Entry 7PZB (X-ray diffraction, 3.12 A resolution); this record covers chains A and B of the 6 polymer chains in the assembly.

# Chain A (and B)
Name: Putative cAMP-binding protein-catabolite gene activator
Source organism: Sinorhizobium meliloti 1021
Notes: chain B of this document is another copy of the same molecule, construct and numbering; everything in this record applies to it too
UniProtKB: Q92SD2 (Q92SD2_RHIME); residue numbers follow UniProt; this construct covers 1-234
Chain sequence (244 residues; numbered 1 to 244; the number before each row is that of its first residue):
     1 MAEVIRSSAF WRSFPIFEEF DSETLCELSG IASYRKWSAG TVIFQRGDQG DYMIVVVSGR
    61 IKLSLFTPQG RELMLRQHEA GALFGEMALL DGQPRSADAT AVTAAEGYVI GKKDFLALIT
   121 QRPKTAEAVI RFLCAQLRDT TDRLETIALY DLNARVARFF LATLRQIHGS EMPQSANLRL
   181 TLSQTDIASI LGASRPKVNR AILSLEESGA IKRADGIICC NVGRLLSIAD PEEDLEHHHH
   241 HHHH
Unresolved in the structure: 1-5, 233-244 (chain B: 1-5, 232-244)
Construct notes: expression tag (235-244)
Small-molecule neighbours: cyclic guanosine monophosphate (PCG): Leu63, Leu75, His78, Phe84, Gly85, Glu86, Met87, Ala88, Leu89, Arg95, Ser96, Ala97, Gln136, Thr140
What the authors report for this chain:
  - binding site for cyclic guanosine monophosphate: Gly85, Glu86, Arg95, Ser96, Thr140, Thr141
  - conformationally variable residues (side-chain flip): Ser96
  - binding site for the 14-nt DNA strand: Gln184, Arg195, Asn199
  - binding site for the 19-nt DNA strand: Leu152, Ser194, Lys197

# Chain A / chain B interface
Residue-residue contacts (57; chain A residue first):
  Arg46(A) - Glu145(B)  salt bridge
  Leu65(A) - Glu145(B)
  Thr67(A) - Glu145(B)
  Thr67(A) - Leu149(B)
  Thr67(A) - Tyr150(B)
  Gln69(A) - Tyr150(B)
  Gln69(A) - Asp230(B)  hydrogen bond
  Arg71(A) - Leu149(B)  hydrogen bond (side chain-backbone)
  Arg71(A) - Tyr150(B)
  Glu72(A) - Leu149(B)
  Leu73(A) - Leu144(B)  hydrophobic
  Leu73(A) - Ala148(B)  hydrophobic
  Met87(A) - Leu137(B)  hydrophobic
  Met87(A) - Arg138(B)
  Ala88(A) - Arg138(B)
  Leu90(A) - Ile130(B)  hydrophobic
  Asp91(A) - Cys134(B)
  Asp91(A) - Arg138(B)  salt bridge
  Gln93(A) - Arg138(B)
  Pro94(A) - Arg138(B)  hydrogen bond (backbone-side chain)
  Lys124(A) - Thr120(B)
  Ile130(A) - Leu90(B)  hydrophobic
  Ile130(A) - Ile130(B)  hydrophobic
  Ile130(A) - Leu133(B)  hydrophobic
  Arg131(A) - Leu90(B)  hydrogen bond (side chain-backbone)
  Arg131(A) - Asp91(B)
  Arg131(A) - Leu116(B)
  Leu133(A) - Ile130(B)  hydrophobic
  Cys134(A) - Asp91(B)
  Leu137(A) - Met87(B)  hydrophobic
  Leu137(A) - Leu137(B)  hydrophobic
  Leu137(A) - Thr140(B)
  Arg138(A) - Met87(B)
  Arg138(A) - Ala88(B)
  Arg138(A) - Asp91(B)  salt bridge
  Arg138(A) - Gln93(B)
  Arg138(A) - Pro94(B)  hydrogen bond (side chain-backbone)
  Thr140(A) - Leu137(B)
  Thr141(A) - Leu75(B)
  Thr141(A) - Thr140(B)
  Leu144(A) - Leu73(B)  hydrophobic
  Leu144(A) - Ile147(B)  hydrophobic
  Glu145(A) - Arg46(B)  salt bridge
  Glu145(A) - Leu65(B)
  Glu145(A) - Thr67(B)
  Ile147(A) - Leu144(B)  hydrophobic
  Ile147(A) - Ile147(B)  hydrophobic
  Ala148(A) - Leu73(B)  hydrophobic
  Leu149(A) - Thr67(B)
  Leu149(A) - Arg71(B)  hydrogen bond (backbone-side chain)
  Leu149(A) - Glu72(B)
  Leu149(A) - Leu73(B)  hydrophobic
  Tyr150(A) - Thr67(B)
  Tyr150(A) - Gln69(B)
  Tyr150(A) - Arg71(B)
  Asp230(A) - Gln69(B)  hydrogen bond
  Pro231(A) - Gln69(B)
Other interface residues (no listed pair), chain A (38 interface residues in all): Pro68, Leu75, Ser96, Thr120, Ala126, Val129, Gln136, Ala229
Other interface residues (no listed pair), chain B (39 interface residues in all): Phe66, Pro68, Ser96, Ala126, Glu127, Val129, Gln136, Thr141, Ala229, Pro231

# In short
38 residues of chain A and 39 residues of chain B are in contact; the contacts include 7 hydrogen bonds and 4
salt bridges. Among the polar pairs are Arg46(A)-Glu145(B), Asp91(A)-Arg138(B) and Gln69(A)-Asp230(B). From
the paper: a binding site for cyclic guanosine monophosphate at Gly85(A), Glu86(A) and Arg95(A) among others;
a binding site for the 14-nt DNA strand at Gln184(A), Arg195(A) and Asn199(A).
Chain A and chain B are both Putative cAMP-binding protein-catabolite gene activator (Sinorhizobium meliloti
1021); the structure, Structure of the Clr-cAMP-DNA complex, was determined by X-ray diffraction (same
publication as 7PZA).
